Entry 7U7T (X-ray diffraction, 1.55 A resolution); this record covers chains A and T of the 3 polymer chains in the assembly.

== Chain A ==
Name: DNA polymerase eta
Source organism: Homo sapiens
Notes: EC 2.7.7.7
UniProtKB: Q9Y253 (POLH_HUMAN); residues 1-432 here = UniProt positions 1-432
Sequence (435 residues; numbered -2 to 432; the number before each row is that of its first residue; numbers below 1 keep their minus sign (Gly-2 is residue -2)):
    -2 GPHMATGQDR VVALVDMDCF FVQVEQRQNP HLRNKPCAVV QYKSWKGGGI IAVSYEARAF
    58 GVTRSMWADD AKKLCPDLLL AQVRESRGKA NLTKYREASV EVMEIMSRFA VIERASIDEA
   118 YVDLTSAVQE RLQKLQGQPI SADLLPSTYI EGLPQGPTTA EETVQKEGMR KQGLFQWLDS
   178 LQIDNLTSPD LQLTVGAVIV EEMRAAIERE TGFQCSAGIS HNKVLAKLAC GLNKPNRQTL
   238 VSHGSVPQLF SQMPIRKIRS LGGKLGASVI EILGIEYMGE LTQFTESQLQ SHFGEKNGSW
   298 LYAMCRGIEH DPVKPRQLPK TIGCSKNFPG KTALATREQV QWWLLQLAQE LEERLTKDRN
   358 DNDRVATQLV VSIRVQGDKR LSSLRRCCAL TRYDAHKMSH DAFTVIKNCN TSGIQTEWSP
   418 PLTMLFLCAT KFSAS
Unresolved in the structure: 155-159
Differences from the reference sequence: expression tag (-2 to 0)
Curated features (UniProtKB/Swiss-Prot):
  - binding site (Mg(2+)): Asp13, Met14, Asp115, Glu116
  - binding site (Mn(2+)): Asp13, Met14, Asp115, Glu116
  - binding site (a 2'-deoxyribonucleoside 5'-triphosphate): Arg61
  - natural variant: Val37 (deletion: In XPV), Leu75 (deletion: In XPV), Arg93 (R93P: In XPV), Arg111 (R111H: In XPV), Thr122 (T122P: In XPV), Gly153 (G153D: In a breast cancer sample), Thr191 (T191P: In XPV), Gly263 (G263V: In XPV), Val266 (V266D: In XPV), Gly295 (G295R: In XPV), Arg361 (R361S: In XPV)
  - mutagenesis: Tyr52 (Y52A/F: Reduces DNA polymerase activity; Y52E: Reduces DNA polymerase activity. Increases fidelity of replication and reduces translesion bypass), Arg61 (R61A: Reduces enzymatic activity by two-thirds), Ser62 (S62G: Increased DNA polymerase activity and translesion bypass compared to wild-type), Ala68 (A68S/V: Severe reduction in thymine dimer translesion bypass), Asn324 to Pro326 (Reduces binding to chromatin and to monoubiquitinated PCNA. Abolishes binding to monoubiquitinated PCNA; when associated with 705-E--H-713 Del)
Ion coordination: Mg2+ site 1: Asp13, Asp115, Glu116 (together with XG4) (shared with 1 residue of chain P); Mg2+ site 2: Asp13, Met14 (together with XG4)
Ligand contacts: XG4 (2'-deoxy-5'-O-[(R)-hydroxy{[(R)-hydroxy(phosphonooxy)phosphoryl]amino}phosphoryl]guanosine): Asp13, Met14, Asp15, Cys16, Phe17, Phe18, Gln38, Ile48, Ala49, Tyr52, Arg55, Arg61, Leu89, Ile114, Asp115, Lys231

== Chain T ==
Molecule: 12-nt DNA strand
Sequence (12 nucleotides; each row starts with the number of its first residue):
     1 CATTATGACG CT
Ligand contacts: XG4 (2'-deoxy-5'-O-[(R)-hydroxy{[(R)-hydroxy(phosphonooxy)phosphoryl]amino}phosphoryl]guanosine): DT3, DT4, DA5

== Chain A / chain T interface ==
Pairs across the interface (42; chain A residue first):
  Gln38(A) - DT4(T)  hydrogen bond to the base
  Gln38(A) - DA5(T)  sugar contact
  Tyr39(A) - DT4(T)  phosphate contact
  Tyr39(A) - DA5(T)  hydrogen bond to the phosphate
  Trp42(A) - DA2(T)  stacking on the base
  Arg61(A) - DT3(T)  hydrogen bond to the base
  Arg61(A) - DT4(T)  hydrogen bond to the base
  Ser62(A) - DT3(T)  hydrogen bond to the base
  Trp64(A) - DT3(T)  sugar contact
  Lys86(A) - DT6(T)  salt bridge to the phosphate
  Ala87(A) - DA5(T)  sugar contact
  Leu89(A) - DA5(T)  phosphate contact
  Leu89(A) - DT6(T)  phosphate contact
  Arg93(A) - DT6(T)  salt bridge to the phosphate
  Arg93(A) - DG7(T)  salt bridge to the phosphate
  Lys293(A) - DC11(T)  salt bridge to the phosphate
  Lys311(A) - DC9(T)  phosphate contact
  Arg313(A) - DA8(T)  salt bridge to the phosphate
  Pro316(A) - DA8(T)  phosphate contact
  Lys317(A) - DA8(T)  hydrogen bond to the phosphate
  Lys317(A) - DC9(T)  salt bridge to the phosphate
  Thr318(A) - DG7(T)  sugar contact
  Thr318(A) - DA8(T)  hydrogen bond to the phosphate
  Ile319(A) - DG7(T)  phosphate contact
  Gly320(A) - DT6(T)  sugar contact
  Gly320(A) - DG7(T)  hydrogen bond to the phosphate
  Cys321(A) - DT6(T)  phosphate contact
  Ser322(A) - DA5(T)  sugar contact
  Ser322(A) - DT6(T)  hydrogen bond to the phosphate
  Lys323(A) - DA5(T)  phosphate contact
  Asn324(A) - DT4(T)  hydrogen bond to the phosphate
  Asn324(A) - DA5(T)  hydrogen bond to the phosphate
  Pro326(A) - DC1(T)  phosphate contact
  Pro326(A) - DA2(T)  sugar contact
  Pro326(A) - DT4(T)  phosphate contact
  Gly327(A) - DC1(T)  hydrogen bond to the phosphate
  Gly327(A) - DA2(T)  phosphate contact
  Thr329(A) - DA2(T)  base contact
  Arg351(A) - DT6(T)  salt bridge to the phosphate
  Arg351(A) - DG7(T)  salt bridge to the phosphate
  Leu378(A) - DT6(T)  base contact
  Phe423(A) - DT6(T)  base contact
Other interface residues (no listed pair), chain A (34 interface residues in all): Gly46, Ile47, Ile48, Glu110, Arg111, Glu347

== Overview ==
34 residues of chain A face 10 of chain T across their interface, with 12 hydrogen bonds, 8 salt bridges and 1
aromatic stacking contact. Among the polar pairs are Gln38(A)-DT4(T), Arg61(A)-DT3(T) and Arg61(A)-DT4(T).
Compound XG4 is bound between chain A and chain T.
Chain A is DNA polymerase eta (Homo sapiens) and chain T is a 12-nt DNA strand; the structure, Human DNA
polymerase eta-DNA-dGMPNPP ternary mismatch complex in 0.05 mM Mg2+ for 600s, was determined by X-ray
diffraction (same publication as 7U72, 7U73, 7U74, 7U75, 7U76, 7U77 and 26 further entries).
